PDB entry 7GVR | X-ray diffraction, 1.90 A resolution | chains A and D

== Chain A ==
Protein: B-cell lymphoma 6 protein
From: Homo sapiens
UniProt: P41182 (BCL6_HUMAN); residues 5-129 here = UniProt positions 5-129
Chain sequence (128 residues; row label = number of the first residue in the row):
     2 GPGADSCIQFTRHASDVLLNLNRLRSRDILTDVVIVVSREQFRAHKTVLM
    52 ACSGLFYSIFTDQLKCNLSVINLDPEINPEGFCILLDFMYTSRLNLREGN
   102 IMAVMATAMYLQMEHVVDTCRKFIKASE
Disordered / not traced: 2-6, 129
Construct notes: expression tag (2-4)
Residues lining bound ligands: A1ACR (5-[(2,5-dichloropyridin-4-yl)amino]-1,3-dihydro-2H-indol-2-one): Asn21, Arg24, Leu25, Met51, Ala52, Cys53, Ser54, Gly55, Tyr58, Gln113, Met114, Glu115

== Chain D ==
Protein: WVIP tetrapeptide
Chain sequence (6 residues; each row starts with the number of its first residue; numbering starts at 0):
     0 XWVIPA
Modified / non-standard residues: ACE (acetyl group) at position 0

== Interface between chain A and chain D ==
Contacting residue pairs (11; chain A residue first):
  Cys8(A) with Pro4(D)
  Ile9(A) with Trp1(D), hydrophobic; Val2(D)
  Gln10(A) with ACE_0(D); Trp1(D); Val2(D), hydrogen bond (backbone-backbone); Pro4(D)
  Phe11(A) with ACE_0(D); Trp1(D)
  Thr12(A) with ACE_0(D), hydrogen bond (backbone-backbone); Val2(D)
Other interface residues (no listed pair), chain D (5 interface residues in all): Ile3

== Overview ==
The chain A/chain D interface involves 5 residues from each chain, with 2 hydrogen bonds. The backbones
hydrogen-bond at Gln10(A)-Val2(D) and Thr12(A)-ACE_0(D). Ligands of chain A: compound A1ACR.
Chain A is B-cell lymphoma 6 protein (Homo sapiens) and chain D is WVIP tetrapeptide; the structure, Crystal
Structure of B-cell lymphoma 6 protein BTB domain in complex with ligand 4 at 8.40 ..., was determined by
X-ray diffraction, deposited together with 7GUD, 7GUE, 7GUF, 7GUG, 7GUH, 7GUI and 126 further entries.
